PDB entry 2E33 | X-ray diffraction, 2.70 A resolution | chains A and B

== Chain A ==
Protein: F-box only protein 2
Organism: Mus musculus
Reference sequence: Q80UW2 (FBX2_MOUSE); residues 105-297 here = UniProt positions 105-297
Amino-acid sequence (197 residues; numbered 101 to 297; the number before each row is that of its first residue):
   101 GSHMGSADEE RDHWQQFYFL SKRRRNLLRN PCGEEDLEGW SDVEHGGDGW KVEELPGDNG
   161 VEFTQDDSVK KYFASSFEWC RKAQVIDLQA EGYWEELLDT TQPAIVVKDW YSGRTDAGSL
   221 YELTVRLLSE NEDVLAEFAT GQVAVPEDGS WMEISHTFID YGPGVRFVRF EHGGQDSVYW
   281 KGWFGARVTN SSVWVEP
Not modelled in the structure: 101-122
Sequence notes: cloning artifact (101-103); initiating methionine (104)
UniProt features mapped onto this chain:
  - binding site (a carbohydrate): R214 to D216, Y279, W280
  - site (Important for carbohydrate binding): N159, F177
  - modified residue: S106 (Phosphoserine)
  - mutagenesis: F177 (F177A: Abolishes binding of glycoprotein targets), Y279 (Y279A: Abolishes binding of glycoprotein targets), W280 (W280A: Abolishes binding of glycoprotein targets. Strongly reduced ubiquitination of glycoprotein targets), K281 (K281A: No effect on carbohydrate binding)

== Chain B ==
Protein: Ribonuclease pancreatic
Organism: Bos taurus
Notes: EC 3.1.27.5
Reference sequence: P61823 (RNAS1_BOVIN); residues 1-124 here correspond to UniProt positions 27-150 (UniProt number = residue number + 26)
Amino-acid sequence (124 residues; each row starts with the number of its first residue):
     1 KETAAAKFER QHMDSSTSAA SSSNYCNQMM KSRNLTKDRC KPVNTFVHES LADVQAVCSQ
    61 KNVACKNGQT NCYQSYSTMS ITDCRETGSS KYPNCAYKTT QANKHIIVAC EGNPYVPVHF
   121 DASV
UniProt features mapped onto this chain:
  - active site: H12 (Proton acceptor), H119 (Proton donor)
  - binding site (substrate): K7, R10, K41 to T45, K66, R85
  - glycosylation: K1 (N-linked (Glc) (glycation) lysine), K7 (N-linked (Glc) (glycation) lysine), N34 (N-linked (GlcNAc...) asparagine), K37 (N-linked (Glc) (glycation) lysine), K41 (N-linked (Glc) (glycation) lysine)
Disulfide bonds: C26-C84, C40-C95, C58-C110, C65-C72
Covalent attachments: glycan linked to N34

== How chain A and chain B interact ==
Residue-residue contacts (5; chain A residue first):
  E178(A) - K1(B)
  E178(A) - E2(B)  hydrogen bond (side chain-backbone)
  Y279(A) - E2(B)
  Y279(A) - R10(B)
  Y279(A) - N34(B)
Interface residues without a listed pair, chain A (3 interface residues in all): K281
Interface residues without a listed pair, chain B (5 interface residues in all): K37

== Summary ==
The interface between chain A and chain B involves 3 residues on one side and 5 on the other; the contacts
include 1 hydrogen bond. Its one hydrogen-bonded contact is E178(A)-E2(B).
Chain A is F-box only protein 2 (Mus musculus) and chain B is Ribonuclease pancreatic (Bos taurus); the
structure, Structural basis for selection of glycosylated substrate by SCFFbs1 ubiquitin ligase, was
determined by X-ray diffraction, deposited together with 2E31 and 2E32.
